Entry 5M1D (X-ray diffraction, 2.70 A resolution); this record covers chains A and C of the 3 polymer chains in the assembly.

== Chain A (and C) ==
Protein: 3-octaprenyl-4-hydroxybenzoate carboxy-lyase
Organism: Escherichia coli
Notes: EC 4.1.1.98; chain C of this document is another copy of the same molecule, construct and numbering; everything in this record applies to it too
UniProtKB: P0AAB5 (UBID_ECOL6); residues 1-497 here = UniProt positions 1-497
Sequence (517 residues; numbered -19 to 497; the number before each row is that of its first residue; numbers below 1 keep their minus sign (Met-19 is residue -19)):
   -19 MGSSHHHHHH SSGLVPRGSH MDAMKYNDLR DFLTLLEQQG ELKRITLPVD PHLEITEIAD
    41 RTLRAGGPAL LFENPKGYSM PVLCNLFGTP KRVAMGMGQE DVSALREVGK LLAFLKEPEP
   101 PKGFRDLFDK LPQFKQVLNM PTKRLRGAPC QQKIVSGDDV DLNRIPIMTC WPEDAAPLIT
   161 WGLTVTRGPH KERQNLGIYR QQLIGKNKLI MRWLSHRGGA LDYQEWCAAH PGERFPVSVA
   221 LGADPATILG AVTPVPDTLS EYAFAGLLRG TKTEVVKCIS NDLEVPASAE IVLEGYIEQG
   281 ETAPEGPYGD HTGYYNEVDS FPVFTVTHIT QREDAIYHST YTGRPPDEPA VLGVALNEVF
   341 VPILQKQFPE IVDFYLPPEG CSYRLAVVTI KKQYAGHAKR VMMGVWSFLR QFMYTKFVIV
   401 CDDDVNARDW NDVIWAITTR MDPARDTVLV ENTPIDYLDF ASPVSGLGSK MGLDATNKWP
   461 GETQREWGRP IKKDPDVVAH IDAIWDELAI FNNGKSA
Not modelled in the structure: -19 to 5, 97-114, 493-497 (chain C: -19 to 6, 99-119, 126-130, 492-497)
Sequence notes: initiating methionine (-19); expression tag (-18 to 0)
Ion coordination: Mn2+: Asn175, Glu241 (together with prenylated-FMN iminium form); Na+: Ala231, Glu241 (together with prenylated-FMN iminium form)
Ligand contacts: prenylated-FMN iminium form (4LU; 1-deoxy-5-O-phosphono-1-(3,3,4,5-tetramethyl-9,11-dioxo-2,3,8,9,10,11-hexahydro-7H-quinolino[1,8-fg]pteridin-12-ium-7-y l)-D-ribitol): Thr160, Trp161, Asn175, Leu176, Gly177, Ile178, Tyr179, Arg180, Arg192, Trp193, Leu194, Arg197, Gly198, Ala231, Val232, Thr233, Glu241, Thr320, Thr322, Pro329, Leu332

== How chain A and chain C interact ==
Pairs across the interface (47; chain A residue first):
  Gln347(A) with Phe388(C), hydrogen bond (side chain-backbone)
  Phe348(A) with Ser387(C)
  Tyr374(A) with Met393(C); Pro434(C), hydrophobic
  Ala375(A) with Pro434(C); Leu447(C), hydrophobic
  Gly376(A) with Asn432(C); Pro434(C); Leu447(C)
  Lys379(A) with Glu431(C); Asn432(C), hydrogen bond (side chain-backbone)
  Arg380(A) with Ser387(C), hydrogen bond (side chain-backbone); Phe388(C); Arg390(C)
  Met383(A) with Met383(C); Trp386(C), hydrophobic; Ser387(C), hydrogen bond (backbone-side chain); Val430(C), hydrophobic
  Gly384(A) with Ser387(C), hydrogen bond (backbone-side chain)
  Trp386(A) with Met383(C), hydrophobic
  Ser387(A) with Phe348(C); Arg380(C), hydrogen bond (backbone-side chain); Met383(C), hydrogen bond (side chain-backbone); Gly384(C), hydrogen bond (side chain-backbone); Ser387(C), hydrogen bond
  Phe388(A) with Gln347(C), hydrogen bond (backbone-side chain); Arg380(C); Phe388(C), hydrophobic
  Arg390(A) with Gln373(C); Tyr374(C); Arg380(C)
  Met393(A) with Tyr374(C); Arg380(C)
  Arg425(A) with Asn432(C), hydrogen bond (backbone-side chain)
  Glu431(A) with Lys379(C)
  Asn432(A) with Gly376(C); Lys379(C), hydrogen bond (backbone-side chain); Arg425(C)
  Pro434(A) with Tyr374(C), hydrophobic; Ala375(C); Gly376(C)
  Val444(A) with Gly461(C)
  Leu447(A) with Ala375(C), hydrophobic; Gly376(C); Gly461(C)
  Gly461(A) with Val444(C); Leu447(C)
Also at the interface, not in a pair above, chain A (28 interface residues in all): His377, Val428, Val430, Thr433, Tyr437, Gly446, Glu462
Also at the interface, not in a pair above, chain C (28 interface residues in all): His377, Val428, Thr433, Gly446, Glu462

== Summary ==
Chain A and chain C each contribute 28 residues to their interface; the contacts include 12 hydrogen bonds.
Among the polar pairs are Gln347(A)-Phe388(C), Lys379(A)-Asn432(C) and Arg380(A)-Ser387(C). Ligands of chain
A: prenylated-FMN iminium form. Asn175(A) and Glu241(A) form the Mn2+ site.
Both chains are 3-octaprenyl-4-hydroxybenzoate carboxy-lyase (Escherichia coli). Entry 5M1D (Crystal structure
of N-terminally tagged UbiD from E. coli reconstituted with prFMN cofactor) was determined by X-ray
diffraction, deposited together with 5M1B, 5M1C and 5M1E.
